PDB entry 6S6B | electron microscopy, 2.75 A resolution | chains D and I of the 38 polymer chains in the assembly

[Chain D]
Protein: CRISPR-associated RAMP protein, Cmr4 family
Source organism: Sulfolobus islandicus (strain REY15A)
Reference sequence: F0NDX6 (F0NDX6_SULIR); residues 1-286 here = UniProt positions 1-286
Sequence (286 residues; row label = number of the first residue in the row):
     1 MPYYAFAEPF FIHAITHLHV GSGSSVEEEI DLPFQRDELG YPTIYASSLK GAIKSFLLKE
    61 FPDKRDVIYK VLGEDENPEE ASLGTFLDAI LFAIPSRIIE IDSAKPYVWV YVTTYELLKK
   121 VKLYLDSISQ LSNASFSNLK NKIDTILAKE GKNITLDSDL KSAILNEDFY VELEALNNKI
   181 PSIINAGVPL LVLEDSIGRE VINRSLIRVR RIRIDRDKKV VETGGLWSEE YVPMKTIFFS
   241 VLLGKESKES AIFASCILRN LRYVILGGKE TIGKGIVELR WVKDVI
Unresolved in the structure: 1

[Chain I]
Protein: CRISPR-associated RAMP protein, Cmr6 family
Source organism: Sulfolobus islandicus (strain REY15A)
Reference sequence: F0NDX3 (F0NDX3_SULIR); residues 1-283 here = UniProt positions 1-283
Sequence (296 residues; row label = number of the first residue in the row):
     1 MAIDFLVNIL ELIKEKQCNI NLFSAISLTS IVYNNFGEFL SNNQSYSTNN PLLKYHIIIL
    61 NDKNKTKDVE EKRNIFKREV AELISRNFKL DGEKVRNYFD SLKEVLKSLK YTIVDVEITT
   121 RTRALIGVST SLGKLIFGSG ISFDPYMNLP YIPASEIKGI VRSYIEGKLG EQEAEEIFGN
   181 EEREGNVNFT DAYPTRSKDF LFVPDVITPH YNGKKSEADA EPRPVIHLTI APKVTFRFLI
   241 YYKREDVGKP ICDSMPIILI RGLGARSSVG YSLFELRKIE VIKAAAHHHH HHHHHH
Unresolved in the structure: 1, 286-296
Sequence notes: expression tag (284-296)

[How chain D and chain I interact]
Residue-residue contacts - 56 pairs, chain D then chain I:
  Thr16(D) - Tyr98(I)
  His17(D) - Asp144(I)  salt bridge
  Phe56(D) - Leu109(I)  hydrophobic
  Pro95(D) - Tyr146(I)  hydrogen bond (backbone-side chain)
  Ser96(D) - Tyr146(I)
  Arg97(D) - Asn21(I)
  Arg97(D) - Pro145(I)
  Arg97(D) - Tyr146(I)  hydrogen bond
  Ile98(D) - Asn21(I)
  Ile99(D) - Phe5(I)
  Ile99(D) - Ile9(I)  hydrophobic
  Ile99(D) - Leu12(I)  hydrophobic
  Ile99(D) - Ser24(I)
  Ile99(D) - Leu28(I)  hydrophobic
  Glu100(D) - Phe5(I)
  Ile101(D) - Phe5(I)  hydrophobic
  Ile101(D) - Leu12(I)  hydrophobic
  Pro106(D) - Asn19(I)
  Tyr107(D) - Asn19(I)
  Val108(D) - Asn19(I)
  Val108(D) - Ile20(I)
  Val108(D) - Asn21(I)
  Val108(D) - Asn148(I)
  Trp109(D) - Tyr146(I)  hydrogen bond (side chain-backbone)
  Ile164(D) - Phe5(I)  hydrophobic
  Glu167(D) - Phe23(I)
  Glu167(D) - Ser24(I)
  Glu167(D) - Ser27(I)
  Glu167(D) - Leu28(I)
  Ser205(D) - Tyr146(I)  hydrogen bond (backbone-side chain)
  Ile207(D) - Tyr146(I)  hydrophobic
  Arg210(D) - Ser129(I)  hydrogen bond (side chain-backbone)
  Arg211(D) - Ser155(I)
  Arg216(D) - Ser163(I)
  Arg216(D) - Glu166(I)  salt bridge
  Pro233(D) - Tyr146(I)  hydrophobic
  Met234(D) - Tyr98(I)
  Met234(D) - Tyr193(I)
  Tyr263(D) - Val105(I)
  Tyr263(D) - Ser108(I)
  Tyr263(D) - Leu109(I)
  Ile265(D) - Tyr111(I)
  Glu270(D) - Tyr111(I)
  Glu270(D) - Asn188(I)
  Thr271(D) - Lys158(I)  hydrogen bond
  Thr271(D) - Val187(I)
  Thr271(D) - Asn188(I)
  Thr271(D) - Phe189(I)  hydrogen bond (backbone-backbone)
  Ile272(D) - Ala154(I)
  Ile272(D) - Ser155(I)
  Ile272(D) - Phe189(I)
  Gly273(D) - Phe189(I)  hydrogen bond (backbone-backbone)
  Gly273(D) - Tyr241(I)
  Lys274(D) - Asp191(I)  salt bridge
  Ile276(D) - Leu106(I)  hydrophobic
  Ile276(D) - Tyr241(I)
Interface residues without a listed pair, chain D (36 interface residues in all): Ile15, Asn166, Tyr170, Val209, Lys219
Interface residues without a listed pair, chain I (41 interface residues in all): Ala2, Asn8, Lys16, Cys18, Leu102, Met147, Tyr151, Gly159, Gly185

[In short]
36 residues of chain D face 41 of chain I across their interface, with 8 hydrogen bonds and 3 salt bridges.
Polar pairs include His17(D)-Asp144(I), Arg216(D)-Glu166(I) and Lys274(D)-Asp191(I).
Here chain D is CRISPR-associated RAMP protein, Cmr4 family and chain I is CRISPR-associated RAMP protein,
Cmr6 family, both from Sulfolobus islandicus (strain REY15A). Entry 6S6B (Type III-B Cmr-beta Cryo-EM
structure of the Apo state) was determined by electron microscopy, deposited together with 6S8B, 6S8E, 6S91,
6SH8, 6SHB and 6SIC.
